7T2D - chains B and C of the 5 polymer chains in the assembly; structure by X-ray diffraction, 3.40 A resolution.

[Chain B]
Protein: HLA class II histocompatibility antigen, DP beta 1 chain
From: Homo sapiens
UniProt: P04440 (DPB1_HUMAN); the author numbering skips numbers that UniProt does not, so the offset changes along the chain: 1-22 = UniProt 30-51; 25-190 = UniProt 52-217
Chain sequence (188 residues; each row starts with the number of its first residue; note: 2 numbers in that range are skipped by the numbering (no residue carries them; nothing is unmodelled there)):
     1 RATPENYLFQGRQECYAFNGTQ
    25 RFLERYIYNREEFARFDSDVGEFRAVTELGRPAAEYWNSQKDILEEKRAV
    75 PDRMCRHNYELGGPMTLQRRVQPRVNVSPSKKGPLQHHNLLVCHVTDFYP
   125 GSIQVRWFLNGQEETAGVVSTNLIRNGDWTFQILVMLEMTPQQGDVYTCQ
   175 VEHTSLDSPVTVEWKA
Unresolved in the structure: 1, 105-112, 167-171, 188-190
Disulfides: Cys15-Cys79, Cys117-Cys173
Covalent attachments: N-acetylglucosamine (NAG) linked to Asn19
Swiss-Prot annotation at these positions:
  - region: Lys189, Ala190 (Connecting peptide)
  - glycosylation: Asn19 (N-linked (GlcNAc...) asparagine)

[Chain C]
Protein: Pneumolysin-derived peptide
From: Streptococcus pneumoniae
UniProt: Q04IN8 (TACY_STRP2); residues -1 to 11 here correspond to UniProt positions 429-441 (UniProt number = residue number + 430)
Chain sequence (15 residues; row label = number of the first residue in the row; numbers below 1 keep their minus sign (Gly-3 is residue -3)):
    -3 GATGLAWEWWRTVYE
Unresolved in the structure: -3
Differences from the reference sequence: cloning artifact (-3 to -2)

[How chain B and chain C interact]
Residue-residue contacts - 33 pairs, chain B then chain C:
  Gly11(B) - Trp6(C)
  Arg12(B) - Trp6(C)
  Gln13(B) - Glu4(C)  hydrogen bond (side chain-backbone)
  Gln13(B) - Trp6(C)
  Glu28(B) - Trp5(C)
  Glu28(B) - Trp6(C)
  Arg29(B) - Trp6(C)
  Tyr30(B) - Trp6(C)
  Tyr30(B) - Arg7(C)  hydrogen bond (side chain-backbone)
  Phe37(B) - Val9(C)  hydrophobic
  Ala57(B) - Val9(C)  hydrophobic
  Tyr60(B) - Tyr10(C)  hydrophobic
  Trp61(B) - Arg7(C)
  Trp61(B) - Thr8(C)  hydrogen bond (side chain-backbone)
  Trp61(B) - Val9(C)  hydrophobic
  Ile67(B) - Arg7(C)
  Glu70(B) - Glu4(C)
  Glu70(B) - Arg7(C)  salt bridge
  Lys71(B) - Glu4(C)  salt bridge
  Lys71(B) - Trp5(C)  hydrogen bond (side chain-backbone)
  Lys71(B) - Arg7(C)
  Val74(B) - Glu4(C)
  Arg77(B) - Ala2(C)
  Arg77(B) - Trp3(C)  hydrogen bond (side chain-backbone)
  Arg77(B) - Glu4(C)  salt bridge
  Met78(B) - Ala2(C)
  Met78(B) - Trp3(C)  hydrophobic
  Met78(B) - Glu4(C)
  His81(B) - Gly0(C)  hydrogen bond (side chain-backbone)
  Asn82(B) - Leu1(C)
  Asn82(B) - Ala2(C)  hydrogen bond (side chain-backbone)
  Leu85(B) - Thr-1(C)
  Leu85(B) - Gly0(C)
Other interface residues (no listed pair), chain B (22 interface residues in all): Phe9, Phe47, Pro56
Other interface residues (no listed pair), chain C (13 interface residues in all): Ala-2

[Summary]
Chain B and chain C form an interface of 22 and 13 residues respectively; the contacts include 7 hydrogen
bonds and 3 salt bridges. Among the polar pairs are Glu70(B)-Arg7(C), Lys71(B)-Glu4(C) and Arg77(B)-Glu4(C).
N-acetylglucosamine is covalently linked to Asn19(B).
Here chain B is HLA class II histocompatibility antigen, DP beta 1 chain (Homo sapiens) and chain C is
Pneumolysin-derived peptide (Streptococcus pneumoniae). Entry 7T2D (Crystal structure of the B1 TCR in complex
with HLA-DP4-Ply) was determined by X-ray diffraction, deposited together with 7T2A, 7T2B and 7T2C.
